1KUY - chain A; structure by X-ray diffraction, 2.40 A resolution.

== Chain A ==
Molecule: Serotonin N-acetyltransferase
Organism: Ovis aries
Notes: EC 2.3.1.87; engineered mutation(s): MET substituted by Se-met
Reference sequence: Q29495 (SNAT_SHEEP); residues 1-207 here = UniProt positions 1-207
Chain sequence (207 residues; numbered 1 to 207; the number before each row is that of its first residue):
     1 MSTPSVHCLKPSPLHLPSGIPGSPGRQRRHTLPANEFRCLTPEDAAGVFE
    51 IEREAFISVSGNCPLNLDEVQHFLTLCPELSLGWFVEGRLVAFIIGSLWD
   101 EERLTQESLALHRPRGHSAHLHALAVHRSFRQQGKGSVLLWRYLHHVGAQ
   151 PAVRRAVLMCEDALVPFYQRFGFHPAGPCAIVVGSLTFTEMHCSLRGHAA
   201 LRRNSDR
Disordered / not traced: 1-29, 196-207
Residues lining bound ligands: coa-S-acetyl tryptamine (COT): A55, F56, S60, N62, C63, P64, H122, A123, L124, A125, V126, F130, R131, Q132, Q133, G134, K135, G136, S137, M159, C160, E161, A163, L164, F167, Y168, R170, V183, L186, F188

== Summary ==
Chain A binds coa-S-acetyl tryptamine.
Chain A is Serotonin N-acetyltransferase (Ovis aries); the structure, X-ray Crystallographic Studies of
Serotonin N-acetyltransferase Catalysis and Inhibition, was determined by X-ray diffraction, deposited
together with 1KUV and 1KUX.
